1VRR - chains A and B of the 4 polymer chains in the assembly; structure by X-ray diffraction, 2.70 A resolution.

== Chain A (and B) ==
Name: BstYI
From: Geobacillus stearothermophilus
Notes: EC 3.1.21.4; chain B of this document is another copy of the same molecule, construct and numbering; everything in this record applies to it too
Amino-acid sequence (203 residues; row label = number of the first residue in the row):
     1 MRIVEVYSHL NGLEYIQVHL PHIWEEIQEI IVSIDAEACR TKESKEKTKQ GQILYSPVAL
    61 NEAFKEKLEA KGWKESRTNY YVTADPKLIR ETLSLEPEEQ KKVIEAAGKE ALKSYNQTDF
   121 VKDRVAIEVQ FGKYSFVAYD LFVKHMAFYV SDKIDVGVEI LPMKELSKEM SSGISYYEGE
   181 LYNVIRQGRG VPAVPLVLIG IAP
From the paper describing this entry:
  - binding site for the 14-nt DNA strand: Tyr-115, Lys-133, Ser-172
  - conformationally variable residues (domain motion, order/disorder transition): Thr-41, Lys-42 to Gln-52, Ser-172
  - catalytic residues: Asp-119, Glu-128, Gln-130
  - catalytic residues: Glu-75 (proposed by the authors, not directly observed)
  - specificity-determining residues: Lys-133, Ser-172
  - binding site for the 14-nt DNA strand: Lys-133
  - mutagenesis - S172N/G173S: abolished catalytic activity (citing earlier work)
  - mutagenesis - K133N/S172N: abolished catalytic activity on GGATCC (citing earlier work)

== Chain A / chain B interface ==
Residue-residue contacts (58):
  Glu-5(A) / Ala-84(B)
  Tyr-80(A) / Tyr-182(B)  hydrophobic
  Tyr-80(A) / Arg-186(B)
  Tyr-81(A) / Tyr-182(B)
  Val-82(A) / Tyr-182(B)  hydrophobic
  Ala-84(A) / Glu-5(B)
  Ala-84(A) / Leu-181(B)
  Ile-89(A) / Leu-181(B)  hydrophobic
  Ile-89(A) / Tyr-182(B)  hydrophobic
  Ile-89(A) / Ile-185(B)  hydrophobic
  Arg-90(A) / Ile-185(B)
  Arg-90(A) / Gly-188(B)
  Arg-90(A) / Arg-189(B)
  Leu-93(A) / Tyr-182(B)
  Leu-112(A) / Lys-164(B)
  Leu-112(A) / Glu-178(B)
  Ser-114(A) / Tyr-176(B)
  Asn-116(A) / Arg-186(B)  hydrogen bond
  Tyr-134(A) / Phe-136(B)
  Tyr-134(A) / Tyr-139(B)
  Ser-135(A) / Ser-135(B)  hydrogen bond
  Ser-135(A) / Phe-136(B)
  Phe-136(A) / Lys-133(B)
  Phe-136(A) / Tyr-134(B)
  Phe-136(A) / Ser-135(B)
  Ala-138(A) / Tyr-139(B)  hydrophobic
  Ala-138(A) / Val-143(B)  hydrophobic
  Tyr-139(A) / Tyr-134(B)
  Tyr-139(A) / Ala-138(B)  hydrophobic
  Tyr-139(A) / Asn-183(B)
  Phe-142(A) / Phe-142(B)  hydrophobic
  Phe-142(A) / Gln-187(B)
  Val-143(A) / Ala-138(B)  hydrophobic
  Val-143(A) / Asn-183(B)
  Val-143(A) / Arg-186(B)
  Met-146(A) / Gln-187(B)
  Ala-147(A) / Arg-186(B)
  Lys-164(A) / Leu-112(B)
  Tyr-176(A) / Ser-114(B)
  Glu-178(A) / Leu-112(B)
  Leu-181(A) / Ala-84(B)
  Leu-181(A) / Ile-89(B)  hydrophobic
  Tyr-182(A) / Tyr-80(B)  hydrophobic
  Tyr-182(A) / Tyr-81(B)
  Tyr-182(A) / Val-82(B)  hydrophobic
  Tyr-182(A) / Ile-89(B)  hydrophobic
  Tyr-182(A) / Leu-93(B)
  Asn-183(A) / Val-143(B)
  Ile-185(A) / Ile-89(B)  hydrophobic
  Ile-185(A) / Arg-90(B)
  Arg-186(A) / Tyr-80(B)
  Arg-186(A) / Asn-116(B)  hydrogen bond
  Arg-186(A) / Val-143(B)
  Arg-186(A) / Ala-147(B)
  Gln-187(A) / Phe-142(B)
  Gln-187(A) / Met-146(B)
  Gly-188(A) / Arg-90(B)
  Arg-189(A) / Arg-90(B)
Also at the interface, not in a pair above, chain A (37 interface residues in all): Tyr-7, Thr-83, Pro-86, Lys-133, Tyr-177, Gly-179
Also at the interface, not in a pair above, chain B (39 interface residues in all): Tyr-7, Thr-83, Pro-86, Gln-100, Met-163, Tyr-177, Gly-179

== Summary ==
The interface between chain A and chain B involves 37 residues on one side and 39 on the other; the contacts
include 3 hydrogen bonds. Among the polar pairs are Asn-116(A)/Arg-186(B) and Ser-135(A)/Ser-135(B). From the
paper: catalytic residues Asp-119(A), Glu-128(A) and Gln-130(A) among others; S172N/G173S of chain A abolish
catalytic activity.
Both chains are BstYI (Geobacillus stearothermophilus). Entry 1VRR (Crystal structure of the restriction
endonuclease BstYI complex with DNA) was determined by X-ray diffraction.
